Entry 6OKB (electron microscopy, 6.70 A resolution (low resolution: residue-level contacts below are approximate; hydrogen-bond / salt-bridge calls are withheld)); this record covers chains K and L of the 13 polymer chains in the assembly.

[Chain K (and L)]
Molecule: Major capsid protein
Organism: Escherichia phage T5
Notes: chain L of this document is another copy of the same molecule, construct and numbering; everything in this record applies to it too
UniProtKB: Q6QGD8 (CAPSD_BPT5); residues 160-458 here = UniProt positions 160-458
Amino-acid sequence (299 residues; row label = number of the first residue in the row):
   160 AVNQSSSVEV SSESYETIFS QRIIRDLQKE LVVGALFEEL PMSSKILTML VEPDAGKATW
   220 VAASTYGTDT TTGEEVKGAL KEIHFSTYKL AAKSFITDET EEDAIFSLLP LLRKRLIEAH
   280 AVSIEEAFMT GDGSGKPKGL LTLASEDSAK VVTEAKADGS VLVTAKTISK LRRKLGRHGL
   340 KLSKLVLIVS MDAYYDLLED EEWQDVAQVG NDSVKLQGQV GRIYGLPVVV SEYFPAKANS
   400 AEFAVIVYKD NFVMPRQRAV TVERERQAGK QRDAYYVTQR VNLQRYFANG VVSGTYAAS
Unresolved in the structure: 160-169
Curated features (UniProtKB/Swiss-Prot):
  - mutagenesis: I183 (I183T: Confers resistance to Pycsar-mediated defense), M201 (M201V: Confers resistance to Pycsar-mediated defense), M208 (M208T: Confers resistance to Pycsar-mediated defense), E260 (E260G: Confers resistance to Pycsar-mediated defense), I283 (I283T: Confers resistance to Pycsar-mediated defense), S328 (S328P: Confers resistance to Pycsar-mediated defense, reduced fitness compared to wild-type phage), Y353 (Y353C: Confers resistance to Pycsar-mediated defense, reduced fitness compared to wild-type phage)

[Chain K / chain L interface]
Pairs across the interface (34):
  L190(K) - L339(L)
  K248(K) - W219(L)
  L249(K) - W219(L)
  A250(K) - W219(L)
  A251(K) - T218(L)
  A251(K) - W219(L)
  T256(K) - M208(L)
  T256(K) - V210(L)
  I264(K) - L206(L)
  L267(K) - M208(L)
  L270(K) - L199(L)
  L270(K) - Y445(L)
  L271(K) - M208(L)
  L271(K) - V210(L)
  L271(K) - Y445(L)
  R274(K) - V210(L)
  R274(K) - P212(L)
  R274(K) - D213(L)
  R274(K) - Y445(L)
  A278(K) - D213(L)
  A278(K) - T218(L)
  H279(K) - T218(L)
  S282(K) - T218(L)
  S293(K) - A221(L)
  G294(K) - W219(L)
  G294(K) - A221(L)
  Y353(K) - R332(L)
  Y354(K) - K325(L)
  Y354(K) - S328(L)
  Y354(K) - K329(L)
  Y354(K) - R332(L)
  E358(K) - K325(L)
  V368(K) - Y383(L)
  E391(K) - R336(L)
Interface residues without a listed pair, chain K (29 interface residues in all): F254, R272, L275, E277, K295, M350, N370, V379
Interface residues without a listed pair, chain L (22 interface residues in all): M201, L209, E211, A217, L341

[Summary]
29 residues of chain K and 22 residues of chain L are in contact. Curated annotation (UniProt) lists 7
mutagenesis sites on chain K.
Chain K and chain L are both Major capsid protein (Escherichia phage T5); the structure, Prohead 2 of the
phage T5, was determined by electron microscopy together with 6OMA and 6OMC from the same study.
